PDB entry 1JOJ | X-ray diffraction, 3.00 A resolution | chains A and P of the 4 polymer chains in the assembly

# Chain A
Molecule: Concanavalin-Br
From: Canavalia ensiformis
UniProt: P55915 (CONA_CANBR); numbering as in UniProt (aligned over 1-237)
Sequence (237 residues; each row starts with the number of its first residue):
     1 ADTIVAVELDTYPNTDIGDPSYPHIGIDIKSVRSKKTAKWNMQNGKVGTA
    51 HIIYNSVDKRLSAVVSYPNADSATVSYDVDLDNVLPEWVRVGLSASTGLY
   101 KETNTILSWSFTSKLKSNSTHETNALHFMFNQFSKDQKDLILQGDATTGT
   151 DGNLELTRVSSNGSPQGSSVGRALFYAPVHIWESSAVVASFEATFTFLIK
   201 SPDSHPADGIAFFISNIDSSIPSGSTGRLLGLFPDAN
Differences from the reference sequence: conflict Asp-58 (Gly in P55915), Ala-70 (Gly in P55915), Asp-151 (Glu in P55915), Glu-155 (Arg in P55915)
Bound ions: Mn2+: Glu-8, Asp-10, Asp-19, His-24; Ca2+: Asp-10, Tyr-12, Asn-14, Asp-19
UniProt features mapped onto this chain:
  - binding site (Mn(2+)): Glu-8, Asp-10, Asp-19, His-24, Ser-34
  - binding site (Ca(2+)): Asp-10, Tyr-12, Asn-14, Asp-19, Asp-208
  - binding site (a carbohydrate): Tyr-12, Leu-99, Tyr-100, Arg-228

# Chain P
Molecule: Hexapeptide
Sequence (8 residues; each row starts with the number of its first residue):
     1 XMYWYPYX
Modified residues: ACE (acetyl group) at position 1; NH2 (amino group) at position 8

# How chain A and chain P interact
Residue-residue contacts (16; chain A residue first):
  Pro-23(A) with Tyr-7(P); NH2_8(P)
  Asn-41(A) with Tyr-5(P), hydrogen bond (backbone-side chain)
  Met-42(A) with Tyr-5(P), hydrogen bond (backbone-side chain)
  Gln-43(A) with Trp-4(P)
  Asn-44(A) with Tyr-3(P); Trp-4(P), hydrogen bond (backbone-backbone); Pro-6(P)
  Gly-45(A) with Tyr-3(P)
  Lys-46(A) with ACE_1(P), hydrogen bond (side chain-backbone); Tyr-3(P)
  Lys-200(A) with Tyr-3(P)
  Ser-204(A) with Tyr-5(P), hydrogen bond (side chain-backbone); Pro-6(P)
  His-205(A) with Tyr-7(P), hydrogen bond
  Pro-206(A) with Pro-6(P)

# In short
Chain A and chain P form an interface of 11 and 7 residues respectively, with 6 hydrogen bonds. Among the
polar pairs are Asn-41(A)/Tyr-5(P), Met-42(A)/Tyr-5(P) and Lys-46(A)/ACE_1(P). Curated annotation (UniProt)
lists 5 Mn2+-binding residues, 5 Ca2+-binding residues and 4 carbohydrate-binding residues on chain A.
Chain A is Concanavalin-Br (Canavalia ensiformis) and chain P is Hexapeptide; the structure, Concanavalin
A-hexapeptide complex, was determined by X-ray diffraction.
